1CP2 - chains A and B; structure by X-ray diffraction, 1.93 A resolution.

# Chain A (and B)
Molecule: Nitrogenase iron protein
From: Clostridium pasteurianum
Notes: EC 1.18.6.1; chain B of this document is another copy of the same molecule, construct and numbering; everything in this record applies to it too
UniProtKB: P00456 (NIFH1_CLOPA); residue numbers follow UniProt; this construct covers 1-269
Amino-acid sequence (269 residues; each row starts with the number of its first residue):
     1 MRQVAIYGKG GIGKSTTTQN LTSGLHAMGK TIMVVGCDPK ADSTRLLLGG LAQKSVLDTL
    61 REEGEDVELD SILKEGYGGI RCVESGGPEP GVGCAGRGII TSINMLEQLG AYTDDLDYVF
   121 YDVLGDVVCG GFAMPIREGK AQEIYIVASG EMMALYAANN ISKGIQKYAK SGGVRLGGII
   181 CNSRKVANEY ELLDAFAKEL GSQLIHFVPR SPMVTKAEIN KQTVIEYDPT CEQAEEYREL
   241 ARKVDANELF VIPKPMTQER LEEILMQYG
Bound ions: 4Fe-4S cluster Fe: Cys94, Cys129 (shared with Cys94(B), Cys129(B) of chain B)
Residues lining bound ligands: 4Fe-4S cluster (SF4): Gly93, Cys94, Ala95, Gly96, Cys129, Gly130, Gly131, Phe132

# How chain A and chain B interact
Residue-residue contacts (43):
  Pro39(A) - Tyr156(B)
  Lys40(A) - Gly125(B)
  Lys40(A) - Asp126(B)  hydrogen bond (side chain-backbone)
  Lys40(A) - Met153(B)
  Lys40(A) - Tyr156(B)
  Lys40(A) - Ala157(B)
  Glu89(A) - Val128(B)
  Pro90(A) - Val128(B)
  Pro90(A) - Asn160(B)
  Pro90(A) - Lys163(B)
  Pro90(A) - Gly164(B)
  Pro90(A) - Lys167(B)
  Gly91(A) - Val128(B)  hydrogen bond (backbone-backbone)
  Gly91(A) - Cys129(B)
  Gly91(A) - Gly130(B)
  Gly91(A) - Ala133(B)
  Gly91(A) - Tyr168(B)  hydrogen bond (backbone-side chain)
  Val92(A) - Gly130(B)
  Val92(A) - Tyr168(B)
  Gly93(A) - Cys129(B)
  Gly93(A) - Gly130(B)  hydrogen bond (backbone-backbone)
  Leu124(A) - Val127(B)  hydrophobic
  Asp126(A) - Lys40(B)  salt bridge
  Asp126(A) - Asp126(B)
  Val127(A) - Leu124(B)  hydrophobic
  Val127(A) - Val127(B)  hydrophobic
  Val127(A) - Phe132(B)  hydrophobic
  Val128(A) - Pro90(B)
  Val128(A) - Gly91(B)  hydrogen bond (backbone-backbone)
  Cys129(A) - Gly91(B)
  Cys129(A) - Gly93(B)
  Gly130(A) - Gly91(B)
  Gly130(A) - Val92(B)
  Gly130(A) - Gly93(B)  hydrogen bond (backbone-backbone)
  Phe132(A) - Val127(B)  hydrophobic
  Ala133(A) - Gly91(B)
  Met153(A) - Lys40(B)
  Asn160(A) - Pro90(B)
  Lys163(A) - Pro90(B)
  Gly164(A) - Pro90(B)
  Gly164(A) - Gly91(B)
  Tyr168(A) - Gly91(B)  hydrogen bond (side chain-backbone)
  Tyr168(A) - Val92(B)
Other interface residues (no listed pair), chain A (24 interface residues in all): Lys9, Pro88, Tyr156, Lys167
Other interface residues (no listed pair), chain B (27 interface residues in all): Pro39, Pro88, Glu89, Ala95, Arg137

# Overview
24 residues of chain A face 27 of chain B across their interface, with 7 hydrogen bonds and 1 salt bridge.
Polar contacts include Asp126(A)-Lys40(B), Gly91(A)-Tyr168(B) and Gly91(A)-Val128(B). Bound to chain A: 4Fe-4S
cluster. Cys94(A) and Cys129(A) form the 4Fe-4S cluster Fe site.
Both chains are Nitrogenase iron protein (Clostridium pasteurianum). Entry 1CP2 (Nitrogenase iron protein from
clostridium pasteurianum) was determined by X-ray diffraction together with 2NIP from the same study.
